PDB entry 8D4F | electron microscopy, 9.80 A resolution (very low resolution: no residue pairs are listed; an interface is given only as per-side residue counts) | chains M and N of the 20 polymer chains in the assembly

[Chain M]
Protein: AP-1 complex subunit mu-1
Source organism: Mus musculus
UniProt: P35585 (AP1M1_MOUSE); residues 1-423 here = UniProt positions 1-423
Sequence (423 residues; row label = number of the first residue in the row):
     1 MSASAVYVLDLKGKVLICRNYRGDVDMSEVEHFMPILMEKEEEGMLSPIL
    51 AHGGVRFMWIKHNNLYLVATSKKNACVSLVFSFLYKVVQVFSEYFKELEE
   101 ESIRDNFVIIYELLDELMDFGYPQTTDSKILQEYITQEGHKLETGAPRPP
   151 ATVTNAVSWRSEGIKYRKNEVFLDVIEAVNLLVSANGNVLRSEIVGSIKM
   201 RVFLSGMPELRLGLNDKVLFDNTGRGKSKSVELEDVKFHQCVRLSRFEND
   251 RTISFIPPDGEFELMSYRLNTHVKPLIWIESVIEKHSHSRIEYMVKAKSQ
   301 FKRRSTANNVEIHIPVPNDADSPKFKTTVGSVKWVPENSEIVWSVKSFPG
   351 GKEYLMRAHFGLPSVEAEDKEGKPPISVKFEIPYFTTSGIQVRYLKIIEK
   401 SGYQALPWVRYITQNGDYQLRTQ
Disordered / not traced: 1, 139-145
UniProt features mapped onto this chain:
  - modified residue: S2 (N-acetylserine), T152 (Phosphothreonine), T154 (Phosphothreonine), T223 (Phosphothreonine)

[Chain N]
Protein: Protein Nef
Source organism: Human immunodeficiency virus 1
UniProt: Q90VU7 (Q90VU7_9HIV1); residues 1-206 here = UniProt positions 1-206
Sequence (213 residues; each row starts with the number of its first residue):
     1 MGGKWSKSSVIGWPAVRERMRRAEPAADGVGAVSRDLEKHGAITSSNTAA
    51 NNAACAWLEAQEEEEVGFPVTPQVPLRPMTYKAAVDLSHFLKEKGGLEGL
   101 IHSQRRQDILDLWIYHTQGYFPDWQNYTPGPGVRYPLTFGWCYKLVPVEP
   151 DKVEEANKGENTSLLHPVSLHGMDDPEREVLEWRFDSRLAFHHVARELHP
   201 EYFKNCGHHHHHH
Disordered / not traced: 1-5, 27-63, 150-174, 205-213
Differences from the reference sequence: expression tag (207-213)

[How chain M and chain N interact]
At this resolution (10 A) residue pairs are not listed: 10 residues of chain M and 8 of chain N lie at the interface.

[Overview]
Chain M and chain N form an interface of 10 and 8 residues respectively.
Chain M is AP-1 complex subunit mu-1 (Mus musculus) and chain N is Protein Nef (Human immunodeficiency virus
1); the structure, beta-Arf1 mediated dimeric assembly of AP-1, Arf1, Nef complex within lattice on MHC-I
lipopeptide incorporated wide(r) ..., was determined by electron microscopy (same publication as 7UX3, 8D4C,
8D4D, 8D4E, 8D4G, 8D9R and 5 further entries).
